7TO6 - chains A and B; structure by X-ray diffraction, 1.21 A resolution.

# Chain A (and B)
Molecule: Protease
From: Human immunodeficiency virus 1
Notes: chain B of this document is another copy of the same molecule, construct and numbering; everything in this record applies to it too
UniProt: Q5RZ08 (Q5RZ08_9HIV1); residues 1-99 here = UniProt positions 1-99
Sequence (99 residues; row label = number of the first residue in the row):
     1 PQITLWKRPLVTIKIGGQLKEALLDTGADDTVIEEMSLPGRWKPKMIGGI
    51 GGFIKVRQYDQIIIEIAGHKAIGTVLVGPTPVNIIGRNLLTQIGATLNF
Differences from the reference sequence: engineered mutation Lys7 (Gln in Q5RZ08), Ile33 (Leu in Q5RZ08), Ile63 (Leu in Q5RZ08), Ala67 (Cys in Q5RZ08), Ala95 (Cys in Q5RZ08)
Bound ions: Na+ near Asp60 (its only coordinating residue here)
Small-molecule neighbours: G77 ((1S,3aR,4R,6R,7aS)-octahydro-1,6-epoxy-2-benzofuran-4-yl [(2S,3R)-4-{[2-(cyclopropylamino)-1,3-benzothiazole-6-sulfonyl](2-methylpropyl)amino}-1-(3,5-difluorophenyl)-3-hydroxybutan-2-yl]carbamate): Arg8, Leu23, Asp25, Gly27, Ala28, Asp29, Asp30, Val32, Lys45, Met46, Ile47, Gly48, Gly49, Ile50, Pro81, Val82, Ile84

# Interface between chain A and chain B
Residue-residue contacts - 99 pairs, chain A then chain B:
  Pro1(A) - Leu97(B)
  Pro1(A) - Asn98(B)
  Pro1(A) - Phe99(B)  hydrogen bond (backbone-backbone)
  Gln2(A) - Thr96(B)
  Gln2(A) - Leu97(B)
  Gln2(A) - Asn98(B)  hydrogen bond
  Ile3(A) - Thr96(B)
  Ile3(A) - Leu97(B)  hydrogen bond (backbone-backbone)
  Ile3(A) - Phe99(B)  hydrophobic
  Leu5(A) - Arg87(B)  hydrogen bond (backbone-side chain)
  Leu5(A) - Thr91(B)
  Leu5(A) - Ala95(B)
  Trp6(A) - Arg87(B)  hydrogen bond (backbone-side chain)
  Trp6(A) - Thr91(B)
  Lys7(A) - Arg87(B)
  Arg8(A) - Asp29(B)  salt bridge
  Arg8(A) - Arg87(B)
  Pro9(A) - Thr26(B)
  Pro9(A) - Arg87(B)
  Leu23(A) - Gly27(B)
  Leu24(A) - Thr26(B)  hydrogen bond (backbone-side chain)
  Leu24(A) - Leu97(B)  hydrophobic
  Asp25(A) - Asp25(B)
  Asp25(A) - Thr26(B)
  Asp25(A) - Gly27(B)  hydrogen bond (side chain-backbone)
  Thr26(A) - Leu5(B)
  Thr26(A) - Pro9(B)
  Thr26(A) - Leu24(B)  hydrogen bond (side chain-backbone)
  Thr26(A) - Asp25(B)
  Thr26(A) - Thr26(B)  hydrogen bond (side chain-backbone)
  Thr26(A) - Leu97(B)
  Gly27(A) - Leu23(B)
  Gly27(A) - Leu24(B)
  Gly27(A) - Asp25(B)  hydrogen bond (backbone-side chain)
  Asp29(A) - Arg8(B)  salt bridge
  Gly49(A) - Ile50(B)
  Gly49(A) - Pro81(B)
  Ile50(A) - Ile47(B)  hydrophobic
  Ile50(A) - Gly49(B)
  Ile50(A) - Ile50(B)
  Ile50(A) - Gly51(B)  hydrogen bond (backbone-backbone)
  Ile50(A) - Gly52(B)
  Ile50(A) - Ile54(B)
  Ile50(A) - Thr80(B)
  Ile50(A) - Pro81(B)
  Gly51(A) - Ile50(B)  hydrogen bond (backbone-backbone)
  Gly51(A) - Gly51(B)
  Gly51(A) - Gly52(B)
  Gly51(A) - Ile54(B)
  Gly52(A) - Ile50(B)
  Gly52(A) - Gly51(B)
  Ile54(A) - Ile50(B)
  Ile54(A) - Gly51(B)
  Ala67(A) - Phe99(B)  hydrophobic
  His69(A) - Phe99(B)
  Thr80(A) - Ile50(B)
  Pro81(A) - Gly49(B)
  Ile84(A) - Ile50(B)  hydrophobic
  Arg87(A) - Leu5(B)  hydrogen bond (side chain-backbone)
  Arg87(A) - Trp6(B)  hydrogen bond (side chain-backbone)
  Arg87(A) - Lys7(B)  hydrogen bond (side chain-backbone)
  Arg87(A) - Arg8(B)
  Arg87(A) - Pro9(B)
  Leu90(A) - Leu5(B)  hydrophobic
  Thr91(A) - Leu5(B)
  Thr91(A) - Trp6(B)
  Gln92(A) - Trp6(B)
  Ile93(A) - Phe99(B)
  Gly94(A) - Asn98(B)
  Gly94(A) - Phe99(B)
  Ala95(A) - Leu5(B)
  Ala95(A) - Asn98(B)
  Ala95(A) - Phe99(B)  hydrophobic
  Thr96(A) - Gln2(B)
  Thr96(A) - Ile3(B)
  Thr96(A) - Thr4(B)
  Thr96(A) - Thr96(B)
  Thr96(A) - Leu97(B)
  Thr96(A) - Asn98(B)  hydrogen bond (backbone-backbone)
  Leu97(A) - Pro1(B)
  Leu97(A) - Gln2(B)
  Leu97(A) - Ile3(B)  hydrogen bond (backbone-backbone)
  Leu97(A) - Leu24(B)  hydrophobic
  Leu97(A) - Thr26(B)
  Leu97(A) - Thr96(B)
  Leu97(A) - Leu97(B)  hydrophobic
  Asn98(A) - Pro1(B)
  Asn98(A) - Gln2(B)  hydrogen bond
  Asn98(A) - Gly94(B)
  Asn98(A) - Ala95(B)
  Asn98(A) - Thr96(B)  hydrogen bond (backbone-backbone)
  Asn98(A) - Asn98(B)  hydrogen bond
  Phe99(A) - Pro1(B)  hydrogen bond (backbone-backbone)
  Phe99(A) - Ile3(B)  hydrophobic
  Phe99(A) - Leu24(B)  hydrophobic
  Phe99(A) - His69(B)
  Phe99(A) - Ile93(B)
  Phe99(A) - Gly94(B)
  Phe99(A) - Ala95(B)  hydrophobic
Also at the interface, not in a pair above, chain A (41 interface residues in all): Thr4, Val32, Ile47, Gly48, Phe53, Pro79
Also at the interface, not in a pair above, chain B (39 interface residues in all): Val32, Phe53, Ala67, Pro79, Ile84, Leu90

# In short
The interface between chain A and chain B involves 41 residues on one side and 39 on the other; the contacts
include 21 hydrogen bonds and 2 salt bridges. Among the polar pairs are Arg8(A)-Asp29(B), Gln2(A)-Asn98(B) and
Leu5(A)-Arg87(B). Bound to chain A: compound G77.
Both chains are Protease (Human immunodeficiency virus 1). Entry 7TO6 (HIV-1 wild type protease with
GRL-01717A, with C-4 substituted cyclohexane-fused bis-tetrahydrofuran (Chf-THF) derivatives as P2-ligand
[diastereomer ...) was determined by X-ray diffraction together with 7TO5 from the same study.
